PDB entry 8K58 | electron microscopy, 3.15 A resolution | chains C and H of the 9 polymer chains in the assembly

[Chain C]
Name: DNA-directed RNA polymerase subunit beta
Source organism: Escherichia coli (strain K12)
Notes: EC 2.7.7.6
UniProt: P0A8V2 (RPOB_ECOLI); numbering as in UniProt (aligned over 3-1342)
Sequence (1340 residues; each row starts with the number of its first residue):
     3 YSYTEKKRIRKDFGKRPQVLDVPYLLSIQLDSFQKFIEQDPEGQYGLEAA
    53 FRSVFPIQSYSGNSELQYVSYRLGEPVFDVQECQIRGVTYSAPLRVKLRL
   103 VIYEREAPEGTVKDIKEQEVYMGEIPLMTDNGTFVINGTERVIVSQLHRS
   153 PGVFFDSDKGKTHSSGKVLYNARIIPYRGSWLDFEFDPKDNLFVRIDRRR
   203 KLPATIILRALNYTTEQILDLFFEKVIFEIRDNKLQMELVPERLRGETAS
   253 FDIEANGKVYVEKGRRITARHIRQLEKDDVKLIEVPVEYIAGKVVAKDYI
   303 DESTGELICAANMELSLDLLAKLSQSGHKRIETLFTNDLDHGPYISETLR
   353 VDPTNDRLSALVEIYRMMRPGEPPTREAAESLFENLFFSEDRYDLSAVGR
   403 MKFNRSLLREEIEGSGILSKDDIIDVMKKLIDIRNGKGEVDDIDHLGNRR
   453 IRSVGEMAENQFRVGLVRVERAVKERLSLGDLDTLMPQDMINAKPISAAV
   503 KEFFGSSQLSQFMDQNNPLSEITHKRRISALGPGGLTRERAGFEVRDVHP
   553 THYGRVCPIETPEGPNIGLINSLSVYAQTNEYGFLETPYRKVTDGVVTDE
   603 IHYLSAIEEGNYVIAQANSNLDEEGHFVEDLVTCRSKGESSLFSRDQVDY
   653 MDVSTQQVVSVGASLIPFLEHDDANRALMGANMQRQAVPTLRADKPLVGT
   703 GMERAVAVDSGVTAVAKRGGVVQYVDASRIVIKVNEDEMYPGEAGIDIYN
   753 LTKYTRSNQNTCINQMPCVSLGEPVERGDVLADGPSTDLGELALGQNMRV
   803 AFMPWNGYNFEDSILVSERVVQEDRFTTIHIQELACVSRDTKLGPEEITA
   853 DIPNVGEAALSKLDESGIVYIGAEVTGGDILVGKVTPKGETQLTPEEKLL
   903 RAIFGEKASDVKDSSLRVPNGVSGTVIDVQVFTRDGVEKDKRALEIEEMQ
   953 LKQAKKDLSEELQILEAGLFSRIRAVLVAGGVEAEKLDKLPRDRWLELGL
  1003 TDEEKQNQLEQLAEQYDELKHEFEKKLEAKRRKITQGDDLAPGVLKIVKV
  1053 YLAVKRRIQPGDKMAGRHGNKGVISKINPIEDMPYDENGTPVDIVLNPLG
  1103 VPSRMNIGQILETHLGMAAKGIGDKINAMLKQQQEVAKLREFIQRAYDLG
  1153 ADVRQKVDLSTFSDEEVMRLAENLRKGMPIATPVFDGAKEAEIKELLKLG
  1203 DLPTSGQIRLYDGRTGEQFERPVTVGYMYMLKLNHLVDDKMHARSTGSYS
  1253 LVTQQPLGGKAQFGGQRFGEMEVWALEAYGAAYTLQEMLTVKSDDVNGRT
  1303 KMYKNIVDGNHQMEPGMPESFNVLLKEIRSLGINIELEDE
UniProt features mapped onto this chain:
  - modified residue (N6-acetyllysine): Lys1022, Lys1200
  - mutagenesis: Ile561 (I561S: Resistant to antibiotics salinamide A and B), Ile569 (I569S: Resistant to antibiotics salinamide A and B), Ala665 (A665E: Resistant to antibiotics salinamide A and B), Asp675 (D675A/G: Resistant to antibiotics salinamide A and B), Asn677 (N677H/K: Resistant to antibiotics salinamide A and B), Leu680 (L680M: Resistant to antibiotics salinamide A and B), Glu813 (E813K: Disrupts the enzyme's active center)

[Chain H]
Molecule: 29-nt DNA strand
Source organism: Escherichia coli (strain K12)
Sequence (29 nucleotides; numbered 1 to 29; the number before each row is that of its first residue):
     1 GGGTATTCGCCGTGTACCTCTCCTAGCCC

[How chain C and chain H interact]
Pairs across the interface (22; chain C residue first):
  Arg143(C) - DT21(H)  phosphate contact
  Arg143(C) - DC22(H)  salt bridge to the phosphate
  His165(C) - DA5(H)  phosphate contact
  His165(C) - DT6(H)  hydrogen bond to the phosphate
  Ser166(C) - DA5(H)  hydrogen bond to the phosphate
  Pro190(C) - DT6(H)  phosphate contact
  Phe195(C) - DT7(H)  phosphate contact
  Arg202(C) - DC8(H)  salt bridge to the phosphate
  Arg202(C) - DG9(H)  salt bridge to the phosphate
  Lys203(C) - DT7(H)  salt bridge to the phosphate
  Gly507(C) - DC22(H)  phosphate contact
  Ser508(C) - DC22(H)  sugar contact
  Phe514(C) - DC20(H)  sugar contact
  Phe514(C) - DT21(H)  sugar contact
  Glu541(C) - DT13(H)  hydrogen bond to the base
  Lys1262(C) - DC18(H)  salt bridge to the phosphate
  Lys1262(C) - DT19(H)  salt bridge to the phosphate
  Phe1265(C) - DC18(H)  phosphate contact
  Gln1268(C) - DC17(H)  sugar contact
  Arg1269(C) - DA16(H)  salt bridge to the phosphate
  Arg1269(C) - DC17(H)  hydrogen bond to the phosphate
  Gly1271(C) - DA16(H)  phosphate contact
Interface residues without a listed pair, chain C (20 interface residues in all): Asn139, Lys191, Met1273, Glu1274
Interface residues without a listed pair, chain H (14 interface residues in all): DT15

[In short]
Chain C and chain H form an interface of 20 and 14 residues respectively; the contacts include 4 hydrogen
bonds and 7 salt bridges. Polar contacts include Glu541(C)-DT13(H), His165(C)-DT6(H) and Ser166(C)-DA5(H).
From UniProt: 7 mutagenesis sites on chain C.
Here chain C is DNA-directed RNA polymerase subunit beta and chain H is a 29-nt DNA strand, both from
Escherichia coli (strain K12). Entry 8K58 (The cryo-EM map of close TIEA-TEC complex) was determined by
electron microscopy.
